PDB entry 8KC3 | electron microscopy, 7.00 A resolution (low resolution: residue-level contacts below are approximate; hydrogen-bond / salt-bridge calls are withheld) | chains A and C of the 5 polymer chains in the assembly

# Chain A (and C)
Molecule: Autophagy-related protein 9A
Organism: Homo sapiens
Notes: chain C of this document is another copy of the same molecule, construct and numbering; everything in this record applies to it too
Reference sequence: Q7Z3C6 (ATG9A_HUMAN); residues 1-839 here = UniProt positions 1-839
Sequence (839 residues; row label = number of the first residue in the row):
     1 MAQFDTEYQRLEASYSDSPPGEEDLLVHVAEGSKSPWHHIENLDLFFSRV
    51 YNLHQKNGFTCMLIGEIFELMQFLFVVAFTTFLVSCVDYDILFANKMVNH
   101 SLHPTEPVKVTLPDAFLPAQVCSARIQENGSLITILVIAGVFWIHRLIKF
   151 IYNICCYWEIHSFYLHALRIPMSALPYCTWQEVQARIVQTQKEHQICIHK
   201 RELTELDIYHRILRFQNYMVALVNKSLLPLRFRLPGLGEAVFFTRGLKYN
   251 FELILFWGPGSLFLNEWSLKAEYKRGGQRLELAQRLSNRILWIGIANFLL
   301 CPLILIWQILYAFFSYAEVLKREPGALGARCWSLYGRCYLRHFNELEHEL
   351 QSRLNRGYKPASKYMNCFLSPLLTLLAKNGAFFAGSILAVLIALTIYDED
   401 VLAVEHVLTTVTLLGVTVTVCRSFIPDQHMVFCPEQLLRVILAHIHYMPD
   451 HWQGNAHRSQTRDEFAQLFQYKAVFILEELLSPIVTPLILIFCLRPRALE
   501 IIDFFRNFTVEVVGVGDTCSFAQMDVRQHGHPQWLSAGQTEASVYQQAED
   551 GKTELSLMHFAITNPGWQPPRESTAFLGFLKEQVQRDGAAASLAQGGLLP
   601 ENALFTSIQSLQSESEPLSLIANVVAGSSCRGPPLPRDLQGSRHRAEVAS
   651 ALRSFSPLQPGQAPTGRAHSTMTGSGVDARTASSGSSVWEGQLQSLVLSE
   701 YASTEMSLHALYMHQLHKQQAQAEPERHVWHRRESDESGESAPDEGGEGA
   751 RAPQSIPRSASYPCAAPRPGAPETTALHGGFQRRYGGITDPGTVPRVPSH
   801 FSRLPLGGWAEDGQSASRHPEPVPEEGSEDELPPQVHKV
Disordered / not traced: 1-35, 96-108, 524-839
Curated features (UniProtKB/Swiss-Prot):
  - motif: Tyr8 to Leu11 (Tyrosine-based sorting signal)
  - modified residue: Ala2 (N-acetylalanine), Ser14 (Phosphoserine), Ser16 (Phosphoserine), Ser18 (Phosphoserine), Ser656 (Phosphoserine), Ser735 (Phosphoserine), Ser738 (Phosphoserine), Ser741 (Phosphoserine), Ser828 (Phosphoserine)
  - glycosylation: Asn99 (N-linked (GlcNAc...) asparagine)

# Chain A / chain C interface
Pairs across the interface (17):
  Asn57(A) - Pro371(C)
  Met71(A) - Phe383(C)
  Phe75(A) - Phe383(C)
  Leu92(A) - Asp400(C)
  Phe93(A) - Asp398(C)
  Phe93(A) - Asp400(C)
  Val110(A) - Val404(C)
  Val110(A) - Glu405(C)
  Thr111(A) - Glu405(C)
  Thr111(A) - His406(C)
  Leu112(A) - Val404(C)
  Leu112(A) - His406(C)
  Pro176(A) - Pro371(C)
  Glu318(A) - Gly385(C)
  Glu318(A) - Ala389(C)
  Asn355(A) - His429(C)
  Tyr358(A) - His429(C)
Other interface residues (no listed pair), chain A (18 interface residues in all): Cys61, Gln72, Pro113, Phe314, Ala317, Arg356
Other interface residues (no listed pair), chain C (12 interface residues in all): Leu372, Val431

# Overview
Chain A and chain C form an interface of 18 and 12 residues respectively.
Both chains are Autophagy-related protein 9A (Homo sapiens). Entry 8KC3 (Cryo-EM structure of human
C-terminally bound ATG9A-ATG2A-WIPI4 complex) was determined by electron microscopy, deposited together with
8Y1L, 8KBX, 8KBY and 8KBZ.
